2I2Z - chain A; structure by X-ray diffraction, 2.70 A resolution.

Chain A:
Name: Serum albumin
From: Homo sapiens
UniProt: P02768 (ALBU_HUMAN); residues 1-585 here correspond to UniProt positions 25-609 (UniProt number = residue number + 24)
Sequence (585 residues; each row starts with the number of its first residue):
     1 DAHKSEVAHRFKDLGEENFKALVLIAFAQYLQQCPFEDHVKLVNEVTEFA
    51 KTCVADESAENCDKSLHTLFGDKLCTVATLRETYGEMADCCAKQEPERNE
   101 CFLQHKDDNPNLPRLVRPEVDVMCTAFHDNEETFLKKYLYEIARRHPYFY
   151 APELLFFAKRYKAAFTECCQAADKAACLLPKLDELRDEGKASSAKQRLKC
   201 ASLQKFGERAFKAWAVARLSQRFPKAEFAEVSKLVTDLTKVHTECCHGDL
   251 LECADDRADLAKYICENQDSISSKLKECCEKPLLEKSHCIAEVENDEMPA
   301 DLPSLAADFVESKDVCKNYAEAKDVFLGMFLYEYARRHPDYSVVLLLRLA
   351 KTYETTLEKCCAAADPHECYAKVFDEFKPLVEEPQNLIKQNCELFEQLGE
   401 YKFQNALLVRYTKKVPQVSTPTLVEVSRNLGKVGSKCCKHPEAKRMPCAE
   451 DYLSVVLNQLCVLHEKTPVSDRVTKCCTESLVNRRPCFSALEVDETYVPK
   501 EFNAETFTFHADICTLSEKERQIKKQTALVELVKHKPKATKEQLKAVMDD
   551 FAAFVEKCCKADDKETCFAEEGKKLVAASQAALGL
Unresolved in the structure: 1-2, 585
Differences from the reference sequence: modified residue (199)
Modified positions: Lys199 (n(6)-acetyllysine; ALY)
Cystine bridges: Cys53-Cys62, Cys75-Cys91, Cys90-Cys101, Cys124-Cys169, Cys168-Cys177, Cys200-Cys246, Cys245-Cys253, Cys265-Cys279, Cys278-Cys289, Cys316-Cys361, Cys360-Cys369, Cys392-Cys438, Cys437-Cys448, Cys461-Cys477, Cys476-Cys487, Cys514-Cys559, Cys558-Cys567
Small-molecule neighbours: 2-hydroxybenzoic acid (SAL): Lys199, Leu219, Phe223, Leu238, Arg257, Leu260, Ile264, Ser287, Ile290, Ala291
Curated features (UniProtKB/Swiss-Prot):
  - binding site (Cu cation): His3
  - binding site (Ca(2+)): Glu6, Asp13, Glu244, Asp249, Glu252, Asp255, Asp259
  - binding site (Zn(2+)): His67, His247, Asp249
  - binding site ((4Z,15Z)-bilirubin IXalpha): Lys240
  - site: Lys4 (Not glycated), Lys20 (Not glycated), Lys41 (Not glycated), Lys64 (Not glycated), Lys73 (Not glycated), Lys93 (Not glycated), Lys106 (Not glycated), Lys136 (Not glycated), Lys159 (Not glycated), Lys174 (Not glycated), Lys181 (Not glycated), Lys190 (Not glycated), Lys195 (Not glycated), Lys199 (Aspirin-acetylated lysine), Lys205 (Not glycated), Lys212 (Not glycated), Lys240 (Not glycated), Lys262 (Not glycated), Lys274 (Not glycated), Lys286 (Not glycated) and 18 more in UniProt
  - modified residue: Ser5 (Phosphoserine), Ser58 (Phosphoserine), Ser65 (Phosphoserine), Thr83 (Phosphothreonine), Lys205 (N6-succinyllysine), Ser273 (Phosphoserine), Ser419 (Phosphoserine), Thr420 (Phosphothreonine), Thr422 (Phosphothreonine), Lys436 (N6-succinyllysine), Ser489 (Phosphoserine), Lys519 (N6-succinyllysine), Lys534 (N6-methyllysine), Lys564 (N6-succinyllysine)
  - glycosylation: Lys12 (N-linked (Glc) (glycation) lysine), Lys51 (N-linked (Glc) (glycation) lysine), Lys137 (N-linked (Glc) (glycation) lysine), Lys162 (N-linked (Glc) (glycation) lysine), Lys199 (N-linked (Glc) (glycation) lysine), Lys225 (N-linked (Glc) (glycation) lysine), Lys233 (N-linked (Glc) (glycation) lysine), Lys276 (N-linked (Glc) (glycation) lysine), Lys281 (N-linked (Glc) (glycation) lysine), Lys313 (N-linked (Glc) (glycation) lysine), Lys317 (N-linked (Glc) (glycation) lysine), Asn318 (N-linked (GlcNAc...) asparagine), Lys323 (N-linked (Glc) (glycation) lysine), Lys351 (N-linked (Glc) (glycation) lysine), Lys378 (N-linked (Glc) (glycation) lysine), Lys413 (N-linked (Glc) (glycation) lysine), Lys439 (N-linked (Glc) (glycation) lysine), Lys444 (N-linked (Glc) (glycation) lysine), Asp494 (N-linked (GlcNAc...) asparagine), Lys525 (N-linked (Glc) (glycation) lysine) and 4 more in UniProt

Overview:
Ligands of chain A: 2-hydroxybenzoic acid. From UniProt: Cu cation-binding residue His3, 7 Ca2+-binding
residues, 3 Zn2+-binding residues and (4Z,15Z)-bilirubin IXalpha-binding residue Lys240.
Chain A is Serum albumin (Homo sapiens); the structure, Human serum albumin complexed with myristate and
aspirin, was determined by X-ray diffraction (same publication as 2I30).
